Entry 2VN7 (X-ray diffraction, 1.90 A resolution); this record covers chain A.

== Chain A ==
Name: Glucoamylase
Organism: Hypocrea jecorina
Notes: EC 3.2.1.3
Chain sequence (599 residues; numbered 1 to 599; the number before each row is that of its first residue):
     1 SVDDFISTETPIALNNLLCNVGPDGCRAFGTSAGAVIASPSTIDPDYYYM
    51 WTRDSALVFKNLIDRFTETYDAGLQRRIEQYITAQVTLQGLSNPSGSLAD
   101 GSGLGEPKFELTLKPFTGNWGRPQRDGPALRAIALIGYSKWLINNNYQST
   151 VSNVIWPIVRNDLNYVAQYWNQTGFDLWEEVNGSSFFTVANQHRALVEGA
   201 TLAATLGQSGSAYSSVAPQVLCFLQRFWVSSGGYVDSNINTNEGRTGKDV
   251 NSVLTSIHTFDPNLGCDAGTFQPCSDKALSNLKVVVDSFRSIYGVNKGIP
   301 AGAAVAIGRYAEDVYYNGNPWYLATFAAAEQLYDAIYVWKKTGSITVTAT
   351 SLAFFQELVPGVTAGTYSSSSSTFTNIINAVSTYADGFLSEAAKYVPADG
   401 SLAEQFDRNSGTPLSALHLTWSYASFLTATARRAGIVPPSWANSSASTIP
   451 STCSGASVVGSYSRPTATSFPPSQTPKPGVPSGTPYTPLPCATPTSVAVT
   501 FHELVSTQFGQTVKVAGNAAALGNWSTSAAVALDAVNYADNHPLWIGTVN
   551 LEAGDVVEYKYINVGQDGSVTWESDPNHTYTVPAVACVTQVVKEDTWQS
Disulfides: Cys19-Cys26, Cys222-Cys453, Cys266-Cys274, Cys491-Cys587
Covalent attachments: N-acetylglucosamine (NAG) linked to Asn171; alpha-D-mannopyranose (MAN) linked to Thr468, Thr579, Thr581, Thr589
Ion coordination: Ca2+: Asp236, Asn238, Glu243

== Summary ==
Covalently linked alpha-D-mannopyranose: at Thr468, Thr579, Thr581 and Thr589. Covalently linked
N-acetylglucosamine: at Asn171. The Ca2+ site is built by Asp236, Asn238 and Glu243.
Chain A is Glucoamylase (Hypocrea jecorina); the structure, Glycoside Hydrolase Family 15 Glucoamylase from
Hypocrea jecorina, was determined by X-ray diffraction (same publication as 2VN4).
